PDB entry 6QWL | electron microscopy, 4.10 A resolution (low resolution: residue-level contacts below are approximate; hydrogen-bond / salt-bridge calls are withheld) | chains K and T of the 5 polymer chains in the assembly

Chain K:
Name: RNA-directed RNA polymerase catalytic subunit
Source organism: Influenza B virus (strain B/Panama/45/1990)
Notes: EC 2.7.7.48
Reference sequence: O36430 (RDRP_INBP9); residues 1-752 here = UniProt positions 1-752
Amino-acid sequence (752 residues; row label = number of the first residue in the row):
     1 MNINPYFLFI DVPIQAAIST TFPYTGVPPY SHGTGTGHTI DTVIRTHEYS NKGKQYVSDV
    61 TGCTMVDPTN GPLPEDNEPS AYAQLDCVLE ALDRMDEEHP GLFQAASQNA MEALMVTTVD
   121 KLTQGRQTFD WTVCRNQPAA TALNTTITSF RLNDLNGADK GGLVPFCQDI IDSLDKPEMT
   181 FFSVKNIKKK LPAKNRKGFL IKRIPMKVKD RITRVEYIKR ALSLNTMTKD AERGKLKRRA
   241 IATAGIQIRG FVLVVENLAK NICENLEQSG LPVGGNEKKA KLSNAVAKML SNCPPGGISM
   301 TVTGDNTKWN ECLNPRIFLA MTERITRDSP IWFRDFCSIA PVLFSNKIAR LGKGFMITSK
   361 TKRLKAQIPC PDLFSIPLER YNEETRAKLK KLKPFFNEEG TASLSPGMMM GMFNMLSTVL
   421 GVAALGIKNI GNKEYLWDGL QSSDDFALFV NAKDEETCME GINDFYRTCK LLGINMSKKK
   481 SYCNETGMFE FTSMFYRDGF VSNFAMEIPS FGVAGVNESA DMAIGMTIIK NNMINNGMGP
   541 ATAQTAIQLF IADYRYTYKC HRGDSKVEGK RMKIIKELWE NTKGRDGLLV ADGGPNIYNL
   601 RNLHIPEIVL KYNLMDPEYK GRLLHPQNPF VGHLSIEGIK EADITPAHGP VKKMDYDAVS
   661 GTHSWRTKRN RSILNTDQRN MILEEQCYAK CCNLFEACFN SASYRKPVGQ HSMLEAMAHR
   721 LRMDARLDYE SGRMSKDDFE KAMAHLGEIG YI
Unresolved in the structure: 22-35, 184-207, 226-241, 268-295, 488-510, 633-655, 668-752
Swiss-Prot annotation at these positions:
  - region: Arg249 to Glu256 (Promoter-binding site)
  - motif (Nuclear localization signal): Ile187 to Asn195, Arg203 to Glu216

Chain T:
Molecule: 3' cRNA
Sequence (15 nucleotides; row label = number of the first residue in the row):
     1 GGCCUUGUUU CUACU
Unresolved in the structure: 13-15

Chain K / chain T interface:
Residue-residue contacts - 7 pairs, chain K then chain T:
  Tyr556(K) - U9(T)
  Tyr556(K) - U10(T)
  Tyr556(K) - C11(T)
  Ser565(K) - U12(T)
  Lys566(K) - U12(T)
  Glu568(K) - U10(T)
  Gly569(K) - U10(T)
Also at the interface, not in a pair above, chain K (8 interface residues in all): His561, Val567, Lys570

Summary:
Chain K and chain T form an interface of 8 and 4 residues respectively.
Here chain K is RNA-directed RNA polymerase catalytic subunit (Influenza B virus (strain B/Panama/45/1990))
and chain T is 3' cRNA. Entry 6QWL (Influenza B virus (B/Panama/45) polymerase Hetermotrimer in complex with
3'5' cRNA promoter) was determined by electron microscopy.
